Entry 7RXD (electron microscopy, 3.60 A resolution); this record covers chains L and N of the 5 polymer chains in the assembly.

[Chain L]
Name: Fab_8D3_2 light chain
From: Mus musculus
Chain sequence (219 residues; numbered 1 to 219; the number before each row is that of its first residue):
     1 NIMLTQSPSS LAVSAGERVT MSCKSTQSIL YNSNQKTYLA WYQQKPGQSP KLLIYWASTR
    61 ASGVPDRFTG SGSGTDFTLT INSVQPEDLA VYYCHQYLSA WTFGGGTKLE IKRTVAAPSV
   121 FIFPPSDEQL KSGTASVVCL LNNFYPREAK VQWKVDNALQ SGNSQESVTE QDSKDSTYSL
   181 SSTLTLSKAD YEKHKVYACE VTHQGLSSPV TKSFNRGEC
Unresolved in the structure: 156-162, 206-209, 216-219
Cystine bridges: Cys-23/Cys-94, Cys-139/Cys-199

[Chain N]
Name: Nb_RBD
From: Vicugna pacos
Chain sequence (129 residues; numbered 1 to 129; the number before each row is that of its first residue):
     1 QVQLVESGGG LVQAGGSLRL SCAASGFPVY RDRMAWYRQA PGKEREWVAA IYSAGQQTRY
    61 ADSVKGRFTI SRDNAKNTVY LQMNSLKPED TAVYYCNVKD VGHHYEYYDY WGQGTQVTVS
   121 SLEHHHHHH
Unresolved in the structure: 126-129
Cystine bridges: Cys-22/Cys-96

[Interface between chain L and chain N]
Residue-residue contacts - 24 pairs, chain L then chain N:
  Asn-1(L) / Ala-40(N)
  Asn-1(L) / Pro-41(N)
  Asn-1(L) / Pro-88(N)
  Asn-1(L) / Thr-91(N)
  Met-3(L) / Pro-41(N)
  Thr-26(L) / Pro-41(N)
  Gln-27(L) / Thr-91(N)
  Gln-27(L) / Gln-116(N)  hydrogen bond
  Gln-27(L) / Thr-118(N)  hydrogen bond
  Leu-30(L) / Leu-11(N)
  Tyr-31(L) / Leu-11(N)  hydrophobic
  Tyr-31(L) / Gln-13(N)  hydrogen bond
  Tyr-31(L) / Leu-122(N)  hydrophobic
  Tyr-31(L) / His-124(N)  hydrogen bond
  Asn-32(L) / Leu-11(N)
  Tyr-38(L) / Leu-122(N)  hydrophobic
  Tyr-97(L) / Leu-122(N)
  Leu-98(L) / Ser-120(N)
  Leu-98(L) / Ser-121(N)  hydrogen bond (backbone-backbone)
  Ser-99(L) / Pro-88(N)
  Ser-99(L) / Thr-91(N)  hydrogen bond
  Ser-99(L) / Thr-118(N)
  Ser-99(L) / Val-119(N)  hydrogen bond (side chain-backbone)
  Trp-101(L) / Ser-121(N)
Also at the interface, not in a pair above, chain L (14 interface residues in all): Ile-2, Ala-100
Also at the interface, not in a pair above, chain N (15 interface residues in all): Gly-42, Glu-89

[In short]
The interface between chain L and chain N involves 14 residues on one side and 15 on the other, with 7
hydrogen bonds. Polar contacts include Gln-27(L)/Gln-116(N), Gln-27(L)/Thr-118(N) and Tyr-31(L)/Gln-13(N).
Here chain L is Fab_8D3_2 light chain (Mus musculus) and chain N is Nb_RBD (Vicugna pacos). Entry 7RXD (CryoEM
structure of RBD domain of COVID-19 in complex with Legobody) was determined by electron microscopy together
with 7R9D and 7RXC from the same study.
